3RBK - chain A; structure by X-ray diffraction, 2.90 A resolution.

[Chain A]
Name: Sortase family protein
Source organism: Streptococcus agalactiae serogroup V
UniProtKB: Q8E0S7 (Q8E0S7_STRA5); residues 2-219 here correspond to UniProt positions 43-260 (UniProt number = residue number + 41)
Amino-acid sequence (230 residues; each row starts with the number of its first residue; numbers below 1 keep their minus sign (Met-10 is residue -10)):
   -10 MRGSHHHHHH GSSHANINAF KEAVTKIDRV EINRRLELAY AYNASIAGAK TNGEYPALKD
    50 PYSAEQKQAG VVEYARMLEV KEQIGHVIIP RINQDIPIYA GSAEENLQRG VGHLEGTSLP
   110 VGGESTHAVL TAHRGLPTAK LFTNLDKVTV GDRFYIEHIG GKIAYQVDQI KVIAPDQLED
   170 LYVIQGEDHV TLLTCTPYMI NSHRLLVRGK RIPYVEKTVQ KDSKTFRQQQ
Disordered / not traced: -10 to 5, 40-43, 56-59, 208-219
Construct notes: expression tag (-10 to 1)
From the paper describing this entry:
  - catalytic residues: His122, Cys184, Arg193
  - contacts within the chain: Leu47-Tyr171 (hydrophobic contact), Leu47-Leu167, Leu47-Leu170, Leu47-Leu103, Asp49-Arg193 (salt bridge)

[Summary]
From the paper: catalytic residues His122, Cys184 and Arg193; contacts within the chain involving Leu47,
Tyr171 and Leu167 among others.
Chain A is Sortase family protein (Streptococcus agalactiae serogroup V); the structure, The Type II Crystal
Structure of Streptococcus agalactiae Sortase C1, was determined by X-ray diffraction (same publication as
3RBI, 3RBJ and 3RCC).
